Entry 8XY2 (X-ray diffraction, 2.24 A resolution); this record covers chains B and A.

== Chain B (and A) ==
Name: Protein OPG035
From: Monkeypox virus
Notes: chain A of this document is another copy of the same molecule, construct and numbering; everything in this record applies to it too
Reference sequence: P0DTN4 (PG035_MONPV); residue numbers follow UniProt; this construct covers 1-117
Chain sequence (136 residues; numbered -18 to 117; the number before each row is that of its first residue; numbers below 1 keep their minus sign (Met-18 is residue -18)):
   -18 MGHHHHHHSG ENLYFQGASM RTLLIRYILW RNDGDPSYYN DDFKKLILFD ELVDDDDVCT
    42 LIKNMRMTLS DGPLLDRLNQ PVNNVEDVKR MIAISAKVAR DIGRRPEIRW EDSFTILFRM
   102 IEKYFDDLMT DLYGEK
Unresolved in the structure: -18 to -2, 115-117 (chain A: -18 to -1, 115-117)
Construct notes: initiating methionine (-18); expression tag (-17 to 0); engineered mutation Pro87 (Ser in P0DTN4)

== Interface between chain B and chain A ==
Contacting residue pairs (34; chain B residue first):
  Arg2(B) with Ile89(A); Arg90(A); Glu92(A), salt bridge
  Thr3(B) with Trp91(A)
  Ile6(B) with Ile6(A), hydrophobic; Leu10(A), hydrophobic
  Arg7(B) with Leu10(A), hydrogen bond (side chain-backbone); Trp11(A); Asp14(A), salt bridge; Tyr19(A)
  Leu10(B) with Thr3(A); Ile6(A), hydrophobic; Arg7(A), hydrogen bond (backbone-side chain)
  Trp11(B) with Arg7(A)
  Asp14(B) with Arg7(A), salt bridge
  Ser18(B) with Asn21(A), hydrogen bond
  Tyr19(B) with Arg7(A); Asn21(A), hydrogen bond; Asp23(A), hydrogen bond; Phe24(A)
  Asn21(B) with Ser18(A), hydrogen bond; Tyr19(A), hydrogen bond
  Asp23(B) with Tyr19(A), hydrogen bond
  Phe24(B) with Tyr19(A)
  Pro87(B) with Ser0(A)
  Ile89(B) with Arg2(A)
  Arg90(B) with Arg2(A)
  Trp91(B) with Thr3(A)
  Glu92(B) with Arg2(A), salt bridge; Thr96(A); Phe99(A)
  Thr96(B) with Glu92(A)
  Phe99(B) with Glu92(A)
  Glu103(B) with Arg90(A), salt bridge
Interface residues without a listed pair, chain B (24 interface residues in all): Ala-1, Ser0, Leu4, Phe95
Interface residues without a listed pair, chain A (23 interface residues in all): Leu4, Pro87, Phe95, Glu103

== Overview ==
The interface between chain B and chain A involves 24 residues on one side and 23 on the other, with 8
hydrogen bonds and 5 salt bridges. Polar pairs include Arg2(B)-Glu92(A), Arg7(B)-Asp14(A) and
Glu103(B)-Arg90(A).
Chain B and chain A are both Protein OPG035 (Monkeypox virus); the structure, Crystal structure of MPXV P1
protein S87P mutant, was determined by X-ray diffraction together with 8XY1, 8XY3 and 8XY4 from the same
study.
